1VQ4 - chains 0 and L of the 32 polymer chains in the assembly; structure by X-ray diffraction, 2.70 A resolution.

== Chain 0 ==
Molecule: 23S ribosomal RNA
From: Haloarcula marismortui
Sequence (2922 nucleotides; row label = number of the first residue in the row):
     2 UUGGCUACUAUGCCAGCUGGUGGAUUGCUCGGCUCAGGCGCUGAUGAAGG
    52 ACGUGCCAAGCUGCGAUAAGCCAUGGGGAGCCGCACGGAGGCGAAGAACC
   102 AUGGAUUUCCGAAUGAGAAUCUCUCUAACAAUUGCUUCGCGCAAUGAGGA
   152 ACCCCGAGAACUGAAACAUCUCAGUAUCGGGAGGAACAGAAAACGCAAUG
   202 UGAUGUCGUUAGUAACCGCGAGUGAACGCGAUACAGCCCAAACCGAAGCC
   252 CUCACGGGCAAUGUGGUGUCAGGGCUACCUCUCAUCAGCCGACCGUCUCG
   302 ACGAAGUCUCUUGGAACAGAGCGUGAUACAGGGUGACAACCCCGUACUCG
   352 AGACCAGUACGACGUGCGGUAGUGCCAGAGUAGCGGGGGUUGGAUAUCCC
   402 UCGCGAAUAACGCAGGCAUCGACUGCGAAGGCUAAACACAACCUGAGACC
   452 GAUAGUGAACAAGUAGUGUGAACGAACGCUGCAAAGUACCCUCAGAAGGG
   502 AGGCGAAAUAGAGCAUGAAAUCAGUUGGCGAUCGAGCGACAGGGCAUACA
   552 AGGUCCCUCGACGAAUGACCGACGCGCGAGCGUCCAGUAAGACUCACGGG
   602 AAGCCGAUGUUCUGUCGUACGUUUUGAAAAACGAGCCAGGGAGUGUGUCU
   652 GCAUGGCAAGUCUAACCGGAGUAUCCGGGGAGGCACAGGGAAACCGACAU
   702 GGCCGCAGGGCUUUGCCCGAGGGCCGCCGUCUUCAAGGGCGGGGAGCCAU
   752 GUGGACACGACCCGAAUCCGGACGAUCUACGCAUGGACAAGAUGAAGCGU
   802 GCCGAAAGGCACGUGGAAGUCUGUUAGAGUUGGUGUCCUACAAUACCCUC
   852 UCGUGAUCUAUGUGUAGGGGUGAAAGGCCCAUCGAGUCCGGCAACAGCUG
   902 GUUCCAAUCGAAACAUGUCGAAGCAUGACCUCCGCCGAGGUAGUCUGUGA
   952 GGUAGAGCGACCGAUUGGUGUGUCCGCCUCCGAGAGGAGUCGGCACACCU
  1002 GUCAAACUCCAAACUUACAGACGCCGUUUGACGCGGGGAUUCCGGUGCGC
  1052 GGGGUAAGCCUGUGUACCAGGAGGGGAACAACCCAGAGAUAGGUUAAGGU
  1102 CCCCAAGUGUGGAUUAAGUGUAAUCCUCUGAAGGUGGUCUCGAGCCCUAG
  1152 ACAGCCGGGAGGUGAGCUUAGAAGCAGCUACCCUCUAAGAAAAGCGUAAC
  1202 AGCUUACCGGCCGAGGUUUGAGGCGCCCAAAAUGAUCGGGACUCAAAUCC
  1252 ACCACCGAGACCUGUCCGUACCACUCAUACUGGUAAUCGAGUAGAUUGGC
  1302 GCUCUAAUUGGAUGGAAGUAGGGGUGAAAACUCCUAUGGACCGAUUAGUG
  1352 ACGAAAAUCCUGGCCAUAGUAGCAGCGAUAGUCGGGUGAGAACCCCGACG
  1402 GCCUAAUGGAUAAGGGUUCCUCAGCACUGCUGAUCAGCUGAGGGUUAGCC
  1452 GGUCCUAAGUCAUACCGCAACUCGACUAUGACGAAAUGGGAAACGGGUUA
  1502 AUAUUCCCGUGCCACUAUGCAGUGAAAGUUGACGCCCUGGGGUCGAUCAC
  1552 GCUGGGCAUUCGCCCAGUCGAACCGUCCAACUCCGUGGAAGCCGUAAUGG
  1602 CAGGAAGCGGACGAACGGCGGCAUAGGGAAACGUGAUUCAACCUGGGGCC
  1652 CAUGAAAAGACGAGCAUAGUGUCCGUACCGAGAACCGACACAGGUGUCCA
  1702 UGGCGGCGAAAGCCAAGGCCUGUCGGGAGCAACCAACGUUAGGGAAUUCG
  1752 GCAAGUUAGUCCCGUACCUUCGGAAGAAGGGAUGCCUGCUCCGGAACGGA
  1802 GCAGGUCGCAGUGACUCGGAAGCUCGGACUGUCUAGUAACAACAUAGGUG
  1852 ACCGCAAAUCCGCAAGGACUCGUACGGUCACUGAAUCCUGCCCAGUGCAG
  1902 GUAUCUGAACACCUCGUACAAGAGGACGAAGGACCUGUCAACGGCGGGGG
  1952 UAACUAUGACCCUCUUAAGGUAGCGUAGUACCUUGCCGCAUCAGUAGCGG
  2002 CUUGCAUGAAUGGAUUAACCAGAGCUUCACUGUCCCAACGUUGGGCCCGG
  2052 UGAACUGUACAUUCCAGUGCGGAGUCUGGAGACACCCAGGGGGAAGCGAA
  2102 GACCCUAUGGAGCUUUACUGCAGGCUGUCGCUGAGACGUGGUCGCCGAUG
  2152 UGCAGCAUAGGUAGGAGACACUACACAGGUACCCGCGCUAGCGGGCCACC
  2202 GAGUCAACAGUGAAAUACUACCCGUCGGUGACUGCGACUCUCACUCCGGG
  2252 AGGAGGACACCGAUAGCCGGGCAGUUUGACUGGGGCGGUACGCGCUCGAA
  2302 AAGAUAUCGAGCGCGCCCUAUGGCUAUCUCAGCCGGGACAGAGACCCGGC
  2352 GAAGAGUGCAAGAGCAAAAGAUAGCUUGACAGUGUUCUUCCCAACGAGGA
  2402 ACGCUGACGCGAAAGCGUGGUCUAGCGAACCAAUUAGCCUGCUUGAUGCG
  2452 GGCAAUUGAUGACAGAAAAGCUACCCUAGGGAUAACAGAGUCGUCACUCG
  2502 CAAGAGCACAUAUCGACCGAGUGGCUUGCUACCUCGAUGUCGGUUCCCUC
  2552 CAUCCUGCCCGUGCAGAAGCGGGCAAGGGUGAGGUUGUUCGCCUAUUAAA
  2602 GGAGGUCGUGAGCUGGGUUUAGACCGUCGUGAGACAGGUCGGCUGCUAUC
  2652 UACUGGGUGUGUAAUGGUGUCUGACAAGAACGACCGUAUAGUACGAGAGG
  2702 AACUACGGUUGGUGGCCACUGGUGUACCGGUUGUUCGAGAGAGCACGUGC
  2752 CGGGUAGCCACGCCACACGGGGUAAGAGCUGAACGCAUCUAAGCUCGAAA
  2802 CCCACUUGGAAAAGAGACACCGCCGAGGUCCCGCGUACAAGACGCGGUCG
  2852 AUAGACUCGGGGUGUGCGCGUCGAGGUAACGAGACGUUAAGCCCACGAGC
  2902 ACUAACAGACCAAAGCCAUCAU
Unresolved in the structure: 2-9, 126-127, 715, 971-998, 1560, 1952-1963, 2137-2236, 2339-2343, 2665-2666, 2915-2923
Differences from the reference sequence: modified residue (628, 2587-2588, 2619, 2621)
Modified residues: 1MA (6-hydro-1-methyladenosine-5'-monophosphate) at position 628, OMU (o2'-methyluridine 5'-monophosphate) at position 2587, OMG (o2'-methylguanosine-5'-monophosphate) at position 2588, UR3 (3-methyluridine-5'-monophoshate) at position 2619, PSU (pseudouridine-5'-monophosphate) at position 2621
Metal / ion sites: Mg2+ site 1 near G28 (its only coordinating residue here); Na+ site 1: C40, G41, A442; Na+ site 2: G56, A59, G61; Na+ site 3: G66, U107, U108; Mg2+ site 2 near U115 (its only coordinating residue here); Na+ site 4: C141, G142; Na+ site 5 near U146 (its only coordinating residue here); Mg2+ site 3: C162, U2276; K+ site 1: U163, U172; Mg2+ site 4: A165, A167, C168; Na+ site 6: A165, A166; Mg2+ site 5 near A166 (its only coordinating residue here); 63 more Na+ sites not listed; 79 more Mg2+ sites not listed; 2 more K+ sites not listed

== Chain L ==
Name: 50S ribosomal protein L15P
From: Haloarcula marismortui
UniProtKB: P12737 (RL15_HALMA); residue numbers follow UniProt; this construct covers 0-164
Amino-acid sequence (165 residues; row label = number of the first residue in the row; numbering starts at 0):
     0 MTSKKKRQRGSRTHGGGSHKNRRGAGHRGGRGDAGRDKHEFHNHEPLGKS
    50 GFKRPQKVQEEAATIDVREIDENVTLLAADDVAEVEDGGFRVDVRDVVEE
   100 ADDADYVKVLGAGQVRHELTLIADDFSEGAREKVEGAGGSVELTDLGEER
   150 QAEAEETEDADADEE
Unresolved in the structure: 0, 84-88, 151-164
Metal / ion sites: Na+ site 1: Gly-14 (shared with A1040(0), A1296(0) of chain 0); Na+ site 2 near Ala-33 (its only coordinating residue here); Na+ site 3: Asp-36 (shared with A2465(0), G2466(0) of chain 0)

== Interface between chain 0 and chain L ==
Residue-residue contacts (176; chain 0 residue first):
  G164(0) / Arg-30(L)  phosphate contact
  A165(0) / Gly-29(L)  phosphate contact
  A165(0) / Arg-30(L)  hydrogen bond to the phosphate
  A165(0) / Ala-33(L)  phosphate contact
  A166(0) / Ala-24(L)  base contact
  A166(0) / Gly-25(L)  hydrogen bond to the base
  A166(0) / Gly-28(L)  base contact
  A166(0) / Gly-29(L)  hydrogen bond to the base
  A166(0) / Ala-33(L)  sugar contact
  A166(0) / Gly-34(L)  hydrogen bond to the phosphate
  A166(0) / His-38(L)  base contact
  G196(0) / Lys-56(L)  hydrogen bond to the sugar
  C197(0) / Lys-56(L)  phosphate contact
  U214(0) / Gln-55(L)  sugar contact
  A215(0) / Lys-52(L)  salt bridge to the phosphate
  A215(0) / Gln-55(L)  sugar contact
  A216(0) / Lys-52(L)  salt bridge to the phosphate
  C220(0) / Lys-48(L)  sugar contact
  G221(0) / Arg-35(L)  phosphate contact
  G221(0) / Leu-46(L)  phosphate contact
  G221(0) / Gly-47(L)  hydrogen bond to the phosphate
  A222(0) / Asp-32(L)  phosphate contact
  A222(0) / Arg-35(L)  salt bridge to the phosphate
  G223(0) / Gly-31(L)  phosphate contact
  G223(0) / Asp-32(L)  hydrogen bond to the phosphate
  G416(0) / Lys-56(L)  phosphate contact
  G417(0) / Lys-56(L)  salt bridge to the phosphate
  U623(0) / Arg-11(L)  hydrogen bond to the phosphate
  U624(0) / Arg-11(L)  salt bridge to the phosphate
  U624(0) / His-18(L)  salt bridge to the phosphate
  U624(0) / Lys-19(L)  hydrogen bond to the phosphate
  U625(0) / Lys-19(L)  salt bridge to the phosphate
  G644(0) / Lys-4(L)  sugar contact
  G644(0) / Arg-8(L)  salt bridge to the phosphate
  G644(0) / His-13(L)  hydrogen bond to the base
  G644(0) / Arg-21(L)  hydrogen bond to the base
  U645(0) / Lys-4(L)  phosphate contact
  C687(0) / Glu-99(L)  base contact
  A688(0) / Asp-65(L)  hydrogen bond to the base
  A688(0) / Arg-67(L)  salt bridge to the phosphate
  A688(0) / Leu-109(L)  base contact
  A688(0) / Ala-111(L)  base contact
  A692(0) / Gly-50(L)  sugar contact
  A692(0) / Phe-51(L)  hydrogen bond to the sugar
  A693(0) / Phe-51(L)  sugar contact
  A693(0) / Arg-53(L)  phosphate contact
  A694(0) / Arg-53(L)  salt bridge to the phosphate
  G697(0) / Thr-63(L)  base contact
  G697(0) / Lys-107(L)  salt bridge to the phosphate
  G697(0) / Leu-109(L)  base contact
  G697(0) / Ser-126(L)  phosphate contact
  G697(0) / Glu-127(L)  hydrogen bond to the phosphate
  A698(0) / Leu-109(L)  phosphate contact
  A698(0) / Gly-110(L)  hydrogen bond to the phosphate
  A698(0) / Ala-111(L)  sugar contact
  A698(0) / Ser-126(L)  hydrogen bond to the phosphate
  A698(0) / Gly-128(L)  phosphate contact
  C699(0) / Gly-110(L)  phosphate contact
  C699(0) / Ala-111(L)  phosphate contact
  C699(0) / Gly-112(L)  hydrogen bond to the phosphate
  C699(0) / Lys-132(L)  salt bridge to the phosphate
  A700(0) / Asp-70(L)  hydrogen bond to the base
  A700(0) / Glu-71(L)  base contact
  A700(0) / Gly-112(L)  phosphate contact
  A700(0) / Gln-113(L)  hydrogen bond to the base
  A700(0) / Val-114(L)  base contact
  A700(0) / Arg-115(L)  base contact
  U701(0) / Gln-113(L)  hydrogen bond to the phosphate
  U701(0) / Arg-115(L)  salt bridge to the phosphate
  G745(0) / Arg-67(L)  base contact
  G745(0) / Glu-71(L)  hydrogen bond to the base
  G754(0) / Lys-3(L)  phosphate contact
  G754(0) / Lys-4(L)  salt bridge to the phosphate
  G755(0) / Lys-3(L)  salt bridge to the phosphate
  C757(0) / Arg-27(L)  phosphate contact
  C757(0) / Gly-31(L)  hydrogen bond to the phosphate
  A758(0) / Arg-27(L)  salt bridge to the phosphate
  A758(0) / Arg-30(L)  phosphate contact
  A758(0) / Gly-31(L)  hydrogen bond to the phosphate
  C759(0) / Arg-30(L)  salt bridge to the phosphate
  A761(0) / Arg-30(L)  salt bridge to the phosphate
  C762(0) / Arg-21(L)  hydrogen bond to the base
  C896(0) / Arg-30(L)  hydrogen bond to the phosphate
  A897(0) / Gly-23(L)  phosphate contact
  A897(0) / Ala-24(L)  hydrogen bond to the phosphate
  A897(0) / Arg-30(L)  salt bridge to the phosphate
  G898(0) / Arg-22(L)  phosphate contact
  G898(0) / Gly-23(L)  hydrogen bond to the phosphate
  G898(0) / Ala-24(L)  hydrogen bond to the phosphate
  G898(0) / Gly-25(L)  hydrogen bond to the phosphate
  G898(0) / His-26(L)  phosphate contact
  C899(0) / Arg-22(L)  salt bridge to the phosphate
  U900(0) / Lys-19(L)  salt bridge to the phosphate
  U900(0) / Arg-22(L)  salt bridge to the phosphate
  G901(0) / His-18(L)  salt bridge to the phosphate
  G901(0) / Lys-19(L)  phosphate contact
  G902(0) / Arg-11(L)  salt bridge to the phosphate
  G902(0) / His-18(L)  salt bridge to the phosphate
  U903(0) / Arg-11(L)  salt bridge to the phosphate
  U903(0) / Thr-12(L)  base contact
  U903(0) / His-13(L)  sugar contact
  U903(0) / His-18(L)  base contact
  U904(0) / Gln-7(L)  phosphate contact
  U904(0) / Arg-8(L)  hydrogen bond to the base
  U904(0) / Gly-9(L)  hydrogen bond to the phosphate
  U904(0) / Ser-10(L)  hydrogen bond to the phosphate
  U904(0) / Arg-11(L)  hydrogen bond to the phosphate
  C905(0) / Lys-5(L)  hydrogen bond to the base
  C905(0) / Arg-6(L)  base contact
  C905(0) / Arg-8(L)  sugar contact
  C906(0) / Arg-6(L)  base contact
  A907(0) / Arg-6(L)  base contact
  G918(0) / His-38(L)  hydrogen bond to the base
  G918(0) / Phe-40(L)  sugar contact
  U919(0) / Lys-37(L)  hydrogen bond to the phosphate
  U919(0) / His-38(L)  base contact
  C920(0) / Lys-37(L)  salt bridge to the phosphate
  G924(0) / Gly-25(L)  hydrogen bond to the sugar
  G924(0) / His-38(L)  base contact
  C925(0) / Gly-25(L)  phosphate contact
  C925(0) / His-26(L)  salt bridge to the phosphate
  C925(0) / Gly-28(L)  sugar contact
  C925(0) / His-38(L)  sugar contact
  C925(0) / Glu-39(L)  hydrogen bond to the sugar
  A926(0) / His-38(L)  sugar contact
  A926(0) / Glu-39(L)  sugar contact
  A926(0) / His-41(L)  hydrogen bond to the base
  U927(0) / His-41(L)  hydrogen bond to the sugar
  U927(0) / Asn-42(L)  sugar contact
  G1039(0) / Lys-3(L)  sugar contact
  U1041(0) / Gly-14(L)  sugar contact
  U1041(0) / Gly-15(L)  sugar contact
  U1041(0) / Gly-16(L)  phosphate contact
  U1042(0) / Gly-16(L)  phosphate contact
  U1042(0) / Ser-17(L)  hydrogen bond to the phosphate
  U1042(0) / Asn-20(L)  hydrogen bond to the phosphate
  A1294(0) / Gly-16(L)  phosphate contact
  G1295(0) / Thr-12(L)  hydrogen bond to the phosphate
  G1295(0) / Gly-14(L)  hydrogen bond to the phosphate
  G1295(0) / Gly-15(L)  hydrogen bond to the phosphate
  G1295(0) / Gly-16(L)  hydrogen bond to the phosphate
  A1296(0) / Lys-3(L)  salt bridge to the phosphate
  U1297(0) / Lys-3(L)  salt bridge to the phosphate
  U1298(0) / Arg-6(L)  hydrogen bond to the base
  G1299(0) / Thr-1(L)  phosphate contact
  G1299(0) / Arg-6(L)  hydrogen bond to the base
  G1300(0) / Thr-1(L)  hydrogen bond to the base
  C1301(0) / Lys-5(L)  base contact
  G1302(0) / Lys-5(L)  hydrogen bond to the base
  C1353(0) / Lys-5(L)  hydrogen bond to the base
  G1354(0) / Lys-5(L)  hydrogen bond to the base
  G1354(0) / Arg-8(L)  salt bridge to the phosphate
  C2396(0) / Phe-40(L)  sugar contact
  A2430(0) / Leu-46(L)  sugar contact
  A2430(0) / Gly-47(L)  hydrogen bond to the sugar
  C2431(0) / Gly-47(L)  phosphate contact
  C2431(0) / Lys-48(L)  hydrogen bond to the phosphate
  C2432(0) / Lys-48(L)  salt bridge to the phosphate
  C2440(0) / Phe-51(L)  base contact
  U2441(0) / Phe-51(L)  sugar contact
  U2441(0) / Arg-53(L)  hydrogen bond to the phosphate
  G2442(0) / Arg-53(L)  salt bridge to the phosphate
  G2442(0) / Pro-54(L)  sugar contact
  G2442(0) / Val-57(L)  phosphate contact
  C2443(0) / Pro-54(L)  base contact
  C2443(0) / Lys-56(L)  hydrogen bond to the phosphate
  C2443(0) / Val-57(L)  sugar contact
  U2444(0) / Lys-56(L)  salt bridge to the phosphate
  G2452(0) / Phe-51(L)  base contact
  G2453(0) / Gly-50(L)  hydrogen bond to the phosphate
  G2453(0) / Phe-51(L)  sugar contact
  C2454(0) / Ser-49(L)  phosphate contact
  C2454(0) / Gly-50(L)  hydrogen bond to the phosphate
  A2465(0) / Phe-40(L)  base contact
  G2466(0) / Lys-37(L)  salt bridge to the phosphate
  A2467(0) / Lys-37(L)  salt bridge to the phosphate
Other interface residues (no listed pair), chain 0 (91 interface residues in all): A226, A227, A686, U753, A1040, A2483
Other interface residues (no listed pair), chain L (73 interface residues in all): Ser-2, Asp-36, Phe-125

== Overview ==
91 residues of chain 0 face 73 of chain L across their interface; the contacts include 58 hydrogen bonds and
36 salt bridges. Polar pairs include A166(0)/Gly-25(L), A166(0)/Gly-29(L) and G644(0)/His-13(L). C40(0),
G41(0) and A442(0) coordinate Na+ site 1.
Chain 0 is 23S ribosomal RNA and chain L is 50S ribosomal protein L15P, both from Haloarcula marismortui; the
structure, The structure of the transition state analogue "DAA" bound to the large ribosomal subunit of
Haloarcula ..., was determined by X-ray diffraction, deposited together with 1VQ5, 1VQ8, 1VQ9, 1VQK, 1VQL,
1VQM, 1VQO and 1VQP.
